3GNA - chains A and E of the 3 polymer chains in the assembly; structure by X-ray diffraction, 2.40 A resolution.

Chain A:
Name: V(D)J recombination-activating protein 1
Organism: Mus musculus
Notes: fragment: Nonamer binding domain:
Reference sequence: P15919 (RAG1_MOUSE); residue numbers follow UniProt; this construct covers 389-464
Sequence (96 residues; each row starts with the number of its first residue):
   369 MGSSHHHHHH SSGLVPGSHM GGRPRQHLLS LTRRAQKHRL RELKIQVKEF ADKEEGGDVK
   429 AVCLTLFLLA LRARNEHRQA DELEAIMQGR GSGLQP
Not modelled in the structure: 369-388, 457-464
Differences from the reference sequence: expression tag (369-388)
What the authors report for this chain:
  - binding site for the 14-nt DNA strand (chain E): Gly389, Gly390, Arg391, Arg393, Gln394, Arg402, Arg407
  - specificity-determining residues: Gly390, Arg391 (proposed by the authors, not directly observed)
  - contacts within the chain: Gln394-Arg407 (hydrogen bond)
  - self-association interface (contacts with another copy of this molecule); pairs are residue here / residue on that copy: His395-Asp426 (salt bridge), Arg407-Glu423 (salt bridge)
  - binding site for the 14-nt DNA strand: Lys405, Asn443, His445
  - mutagenesis - R407A: decreased catalytic activity on nicking
  - mutagenesis - R407A: abolished catalytic activity
  - mutagenesis - R391A, R391L, R393A, N443A/H445A: decreased catalytic activity
  - mutagenesis - K405A: decreased catalytic activity (hairpin activity)
  - disease-associated variants - R393C, R393H, S398P, A441V: decreased binding to DNA (proposed by the authors, not directly observed)
  - disease-associated variants - D426G: decreased stability (proposed by the authors, not directly observed)
  - mutagenesis - R407A, N443A/H445A: decreased binding to DNA

Chain E:
Molecule: 14-nt DNA strand
Sequence (14 nucleotides; row label = number of the first residue in the row):
     1 TGGTTTTTGT TAAG

Chain A / chain E interface:
Residue-residue contacts - 19 pairs, chain A then chain E:
  Gly389(A) with DG3(E), base contact
  Gly390(A) with DT4(E), hydrogen bond to the base; DT5(E), sugar contact
  Arg391(A) with DT5(E), hydrogen bond to the base; DT6(E), hydrogen bond to the base; DT7(E), sugar contact
  Arg393(A) with DT6(E), salt bridge to the phosphate; DT7(E), phosphate contact
  Gln394(A) with DT7(E), hydrogen bond to the phosphate; DT8(E), phosphate contact
  Leu399(A) with DT7(E), phosphate contact; DT8(E), phosphate contact
  Thr400(A) with DT8(E), hydrogen bond to the phosphate
  Arg402(A) with DT8(E), hydrogen bond to the base; DG9(E), hydrogen bond to the base
  Ala403(A) with DT7(E), sugar contact; DT8(E), phosphate contact
  His406(A) with DT7(E), base contact
  Arg407(A) with DT7(E), salt bridge to the phosphate
Interface residues without a listed pair, chain A (12 interface residues in all): Pro392
Interface residues without a listed pair, chain E (8 interface residues in all): DT10

In short:
12 residues of chain A and 8 residues of chain E are in contact, with 7 hydrogen bonds and 2 salt bridges.
Polar pairs include Gly390(A)-DT4(E), Arg391(A)-DT5(E) and Arg391(A)-DT6(E). From the paper: a binding site
for the 14-nt DNA strand (chain E) at Gly389(A), Gly390(A) and Arg391(A) among others; R393C, R393H and S398P
of chain A, among others, reduce binding to DNA; 11 substitutions were tested in all.
Here chain A is V(D)J recombination-activating protein 1 (Mus musculus) and chain E is a 14-nt DNA strand.
Entry 3GNA (Crystal structure of the RAG1 nonamer-binding domain with DNA) was determined by X-ray diffraction
together with 3GNB from the same study.
